PDB entry 8PUU | X-ray diffraction, 2.10 A resolution | chains A and B of the 3 polymer chains in the assembly

[Chain A (and B)]
Molecule: Deoxynucleoside kinase
From: Giardia intestinalis
Notes: EC 2.7.1.76; chain B of this document is another copy of the same molecule, construct and numbering; everything in this record applies to it too
UniProt: A8B9V6 (A8B9V6_GIAIC); numbering as in UniProt (aligned over 1-244)
Chain sequence (244 residues; row label = number of the first residue in the row):
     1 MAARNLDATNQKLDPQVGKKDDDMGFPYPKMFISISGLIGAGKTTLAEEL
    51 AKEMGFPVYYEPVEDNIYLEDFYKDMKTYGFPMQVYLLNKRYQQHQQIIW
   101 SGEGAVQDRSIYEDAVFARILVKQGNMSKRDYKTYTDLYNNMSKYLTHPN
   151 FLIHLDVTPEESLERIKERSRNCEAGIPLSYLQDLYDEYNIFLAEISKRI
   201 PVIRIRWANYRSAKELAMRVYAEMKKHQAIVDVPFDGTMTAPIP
Disordered / not traced: 1-25, 235-238, 243-244 (chain B: 1-23)
Small-molecule neighbours: 2'-deoxyadenosine-5'-diphosphate (DAT): Leu38, Ile39, Gly40, Ala41, Gly42, Lys43, Thr44, Leu69, Phe72, Tyr73, Met83, Gln84, Leu87, Arg109, Asp114, Phe117, Arg169, Arg171, Glu174
From the paper describing this entry:
  - binding site for 2'-deoxyadenosine-5'-monophosphate: Gly40, Lys43, Phe72, Tyr73, Gln84, Arg109, Asp114, Phe117, Arg169, Glu174
  - specificity-determining residues: Tyr73 (from molecular simulation)
  - self-association interface (contacts with another copy of this molecule); pairs are residue here / residue on that copy: Met24-Tyr132, Pro29-Arg199 (hydrogen bond), Tyr132-Gly25 (hydrogen bond), Asp156-Thr240 (hydrogen bond), Tyr186-Thr240 (hydrogen bond), Arg204-Asp232 (salt bridge), Ala208-Asp236 (hydrogen bond), Tyr210-Asp236 (hydrogen bond), His227-His227 (hydrogen bond), Met24, Phe26, Pro27, Tyr28, Tyr112, Phe192

[How chain A and chain B interact]
Residue-residue contacts - 106 pairs, chain A then chain B:
  Phe26(A) - Ala115(B)  hydrophobic
  Phe26(A) - Arg119(B)
  Phe26(A) - Thr136(B)
  Phe26(A) - Tyr139(B)  hydrophobic
  Pro27(A) - Tyr139(B)
  Pro27(A) - Asn140(B)
  Tyr28(A) - Arg119(B)  hydrogen bond
  Tyr28(A) - Phe192(B)
  Tyr28(A) - Glu195(B)
  Tyr28(A) - Arg199(B)
  Pro29(A) - Tyr112(B)
  Pro29(A) - Arg199(B)  hydrogen bond (backbone-side chain)
  Met31(A) - Lys198(B)
  Tyr112(A) - Pro29(B)
  Ala115(A) - Phe26(B)  hydrophobic
  Arg119(A) - Met24(B)  hydrogen bond (side chain-backbone)
  Arg119(A) - Phe26(B)
  Arg119(A) - Tyr28(B)  hydrogen bond
  Val122(A) - Met24(B)  hydrophobic
  Lys129(A) - Met24(B)
  Tyr132(A) - Met24(B)
  Tyr132(A) - Gly25(B)  hydrogen bond (side chain-backbone)
  Tyr139(A) - Phe26(B)  hydrophobic
  Tyr139(A) - Pro27(B)
  Asn140(A) - Pro27(B)
  Asn150(A) - Arg199(B)  hydrogen bond (side chain-backbone)
  Asp156(A) - Met239(B)
  Asp156(A) - Thr240(B)  hydrogen bond
  Val157(A) - Thr240(B)
  Thr158(A) - Thr240(B)
  Tyr186(A) - Thr240(B)  hydrogen bond
  Tyr186(A) - Ala241(B)
  Asn190(A) - Ile243(B)
  Phe192(A) - Tyr28(B)
  Leu193(A) - Ile230(B)
  Leu193(A) - Ile243(B)  hydrophobic
  Ala194(A) - Ile243(B)  hydrophobic
  Ala194(A) - Pro244(B)
  Glu195(A) - Tyr28(B)
  Ile196(A) - Pro29(B)
  Ser197(A) - Gln228(B)
  Ser197(A) - Ile230(B)
  Lys198(A) - Met31(B)
  Lys198(A) - Gln228(B)  hydrogen bond (backbone-side chain)
  Arg199(A) - Tyr28(B)
  Arg199(A) - Pro29(B)  hydrogen bond (side chain-backbone)
  Arg199(A) - Met31(B)
  Arg199(A) - Asn150(B)  hydrogen bond (backbone-side chain)
  Val202(A) - Ile230(B)
  Val202(A) - Val231(B)  hydrogen bond (backbone-backbone)
  Ile203(A) - Val231(B)
  Ile203(A) - Val233(B)  hydrophobic
  Arg204(A) - Ile230(B)
  Arg204(A) - Val231(B)  hydrogen bond (backbone-backbone)
  Arg204(A) - Asp232(B)  salt bridge
  Arg204(A) - Val233(B)  hydrogen bond (backbone-backbone)
  Arg204(A) - Met239(B)
  Arg204(A) - Ala241(B)  hydrogen bond (side chain-backbone)
  Arg204(A) - Ile243(B)
  Ile205(A) - Val233(B)
  Ile205(A) - Phe235(B)  hydrophobic
  Arg206(A) - Val233(B)  hydrogen bond (backbone-backbone)
  Arg206(A) - Phe235(B)
  Arg206(A) - Asp236(B)  hydrogen bond (backbone-backbone)
  Arg206(A) - Gly237(B)
  Arg206(A) - Thr238(B)  hydrogen bond (side chain-backbone)
  Arg206(A) - Met239(B)
  Arg206(A) - Thr240(B)
  Trp207(A) - Phe235(B)
  Trp207(A) - Asp236(B)
  Ala208(A) - Asp236(B)  hydrogen bond (backbone-side chain)
  Asn209(A) - Asp236(B)  hydrogen bond (backbone-side chain)
  Tyr210(A) - Asp236(B)  hydrogen bond (backbone-side chain)
  Arg211(A) - Phe235(B)
  Arg211(A) - Asp236(B)  hydrogen bond (backbone-side chain)
  Glu215(A) - Phe235(B)
  Leu216(A) - Phe235(B)
  Arg219(A) - Val233(B)
  Arg219(A) - Phe235(B)
  Glu223(A) - Val233(B)
  His227(A) - His227(B)  hydrogen bond (side chain-backbone)
  His227(A) - Val231(B)
  Gln228(A) - Ser197(B)
  Gln228(A) - Lys198(B)  hydrogen bond (side chain-backbone)
  Ile230(A) - Leu193(B)
  Ile230(A) - Ser197(B)
  Ile230(A) - Val202(B)
  Val231(A) - Val202(B)  hydrogen bond (backbone-backbone)
  Val231(A) - Ile203(B)
  Val231(A) - Arg204(B)  hydrogen bond (backbone-backbone)
  Val231(A) - His227(B)
  Asp232(A) - Arg204(B)  salt bridge
  Val233(A) - Ile203(B)  hydrophobic
  Val233(A) - Arg204(B)  hydrogen bond (backbone-backbone)
  Val233(A) - Ile205(B)
  Val233(A) - Arg206(B)
  Val233(A) - Arg219(B)
  Val233(A) - Glu223(B)
  Met239(A) - Asp156(B)
  Met239(A) - Arg204(B)
  Met239(A) - Arg206(B)
  Thr240(A) - Asp156(B)  hydrogen bond
  Thr240(A) - Tyr186(B)  hydrogen bond
  Thr240(A) - Arg206(B)
  Ala241(A) - Arg204(B)
  Pro242(A) - Asn190(B)
Interface residues without a listed pair, chain A (59 interface residues in all): Thr136, Lys144, His148, Ile200, Pro201, Ser212, Ala229, Pro234
Interface residues without a listed pair, chain B (55 interface residues in all): Ile99, Tyr132, His148, Thr158, Ile196, Pro201, Tyr210, Ala229, Pro234, Pro242

[Summary]
The interface between chain A and chain B involves 59 residues on one side and 55 on the other, with 29
hydrogen bonds and 2 salt bridges. Among the polar pairs are Arg204(A)-Asp232(B), Tyr28(A)-Arg119(B) and
Pro29(A)-Arg199(B). The paper reports a binding site for 2'-deoxyadenosine-5'-monophosphate at Gly40(A),
Lys43(A) and Phe72(A) among others; the specificity determinant Tyr73(A).
Chain A and chain B are both Deoxynucleoside kinase (Giardia intestinalis); the structure, Giardia
intestinalis deoxyadenosine kinase forms a functional tetramer, was determined by X-ray diffraction.
